Entry 8SBG (X-ray diffraction, 1.94 A resolution); this record covers chain A.

# Chain A
Molecule: Tryptophanase
From: Bacteroides thetaiotaomicron
Amino-acid sequence (479 residues; row label = number of the first residue in the row; numbers below 1 keep their minus sign (His-18 is residue -18)):
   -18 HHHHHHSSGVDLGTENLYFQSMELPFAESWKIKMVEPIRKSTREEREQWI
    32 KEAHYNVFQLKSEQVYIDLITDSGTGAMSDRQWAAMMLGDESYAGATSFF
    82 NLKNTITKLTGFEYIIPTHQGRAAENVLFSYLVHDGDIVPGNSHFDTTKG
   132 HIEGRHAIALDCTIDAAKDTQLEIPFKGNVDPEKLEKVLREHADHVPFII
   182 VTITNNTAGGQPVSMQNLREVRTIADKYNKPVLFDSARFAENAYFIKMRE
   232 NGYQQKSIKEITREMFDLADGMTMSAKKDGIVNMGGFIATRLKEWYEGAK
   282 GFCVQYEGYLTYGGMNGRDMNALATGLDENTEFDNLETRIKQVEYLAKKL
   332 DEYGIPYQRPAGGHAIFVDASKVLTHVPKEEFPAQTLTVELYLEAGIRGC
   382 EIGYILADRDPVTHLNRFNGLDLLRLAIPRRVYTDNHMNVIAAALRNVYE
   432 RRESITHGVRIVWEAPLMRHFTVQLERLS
Disordered / not traced: -18 to 2, 459-460
Covalently attached groups: pyridoxal phosphate (PLP) linked to Lys259
Small-molecule neighbours: pyridoxal phosphate (PLP): Ser54, Gln101, Gly102, Arg103, Glu106, Phe126, Thr128, Thr129, Thr183, Asn187, Asp216, Ala218, Arg219, Ser256, Lys258

# Summary
Covalently linked pyridoxal phosphate: at Lys259.
Chain A is Tryptophanase (Bacteroides thetaiotaomicron); the structure, Crystal structure of B. theta
tryptophanase in holo form, was determined by X-ray diffraction together with 8SIJ and 8SL7 from the same
study.
